PDB entry 1RMU | X-ray diffraction, 3.00 A resolution | chains 1 and 3 of the 4 polymer chains in the assembly

[Chain 1]
Name: Human rhinovirus 14 coat protein (subunit VP1)
Organism: Human rhinovirus 14
UniProt: P03303 (POLG_HRV14); residues 1-289 here correspond to UniProt positions 567-855 (UniProt number = residue number + 566)
Amino-acid sequence (289 residues; numbered 1 to 289; the number before each row is that of its first residue):
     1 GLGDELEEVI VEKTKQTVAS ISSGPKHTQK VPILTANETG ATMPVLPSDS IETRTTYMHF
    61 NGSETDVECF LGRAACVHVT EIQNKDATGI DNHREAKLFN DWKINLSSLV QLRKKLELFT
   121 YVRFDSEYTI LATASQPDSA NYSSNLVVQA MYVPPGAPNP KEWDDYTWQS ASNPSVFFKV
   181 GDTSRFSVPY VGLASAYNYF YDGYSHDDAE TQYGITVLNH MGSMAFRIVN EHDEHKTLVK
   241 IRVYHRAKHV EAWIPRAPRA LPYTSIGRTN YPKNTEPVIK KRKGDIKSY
Unresolved in the structure: 1-16
Construct notes: conflict Y199 (Cys766 in P03303)

[Chain 3]
Name: Human rhinovirus 14 coat protein (subunit VP3)
Organism: Human rhinovirus 14
UniProt: P03303 (POLG_HRV14); residues 1-236 here correspond to UniProt positions 331-566 (UniProt number = residue number + 330)
Amino-acid sequence (236 residues; numbered 1 to 236; the number before each row is that of its first residue):
     1 GLPTTTLPGS GQFLTTDDRQ SPSALPNYEP TPRIHIPGKV HNLLEIIQVD TLIPMNNTHT
    61 KDEVNSYLIP LNANRQNEQV FGTNLFIGDG VFKTTLLGEI VQYYTHWSGS LRFSLMYTGP
   121 ALSSAKLILA YTPPGARGPQ DRREAMLGTH VVWDIGLQST IVMTIPWTSG VQFRYTDPDT
   181 YTSAGFLSCW YQTSLILPPE TTGQVYLLSF ISACPDFKLR LMKDTQTISQ TVALTE

[Interface between chain 1 and chain 3]
Contacting residue pairs - 186 pairs, chain 1 then chain 3:
  A19(1) with D216(3)
  I33(1) with V151(3), hydrophobic; T160(3); I161(3); V162(3), hydrogen bond (backbone-backbone)
  L34(1) with Q158(3); T160(3)
  T35(1) with Q158(3); S159(3), hydrogen bond (backbone-backbone); T160(3), hydrogen bond (backbone-backbone); V162(3)
  A36(1) with T160(3)
  N37(1) with D50(3); M116(3); T160(3), hydrogen bond (backbone-side chain); F210(3)
  E38(1) with M116(3); S159(3), hydrogen bond
  T42(1) with Q48(3); V49(3); D50(3), hydrogen bond (side chain-backbone); R112(3); S212(3)
  M43(1) with R112(3), hydrogen bond (backbone-side chain)
  P44(1) with R112(3)
  V45(1) with R112(3), hydrogen bond (backbone-side chain); V162(3), hydrophobic; C214(3)
  L46(1) with T164(3); P215(3)
  P47(1) with S110(3); T164(3); P166(3), hydrophobic; C214(3)
  S50(1) with T164(3)
  I51(1) with T149(3); P166(3), hydrophobic
  M58(1) with P215(3); D216(3); K218(3)
  F60(1) with K218(3); L219(3)
  G62(1) with N42(3); L44(3)
  E64(1) with Y104(3), hydrogen bond (backbone-side chain); R220(3); L221(3), hydrogen bond (side chain-backbone); M222(3), hydrogen bond (side chain-backbone)
  T65(1) with N42(3), hydrogen bond; L43(3), hydrogen bond (backbone-backbone); L44(3); Y104(3)
  D66(1) with H41(3); N42(3)
  V67(1) with V40(3); H41(3), hydrogen bond (backbone-backbone)
  F70(1) with L43(3), hydrophobic; Y103(3), hydrophobic; Y104(3); M222(3)
  R73(1) with T15(3); T16(3); M222(3)
  A74(1) with F13(3), hydrophobic; T15(3), hydrogen bond (backbone-backbone)
  K103(1) with E236(3), salt bridge
  S107(1) with L234(3)
  S108(1) with Q230(3), hydrogen bond (backbone-side chain); A233(3); L234(3), hydrogen bond (backbone-backbone)
  L109(1) with Q230(3); A233(3), hydrophobic
  V110(1) with I228(3), hydrophobic; S229(3); Q230(3), hydrogen bond (backbone-side chain); L234(3), hydrophobic
  Q111(1) with D224(3)
  R113(1) with L234(3)
  K114(1) with E99(3), salt bridge; Y103(3); T227(3), hydrogen bond; I228(3)
  K115(1) with Y103(3); M222(3)
  F119(1) with V40(3), hydrophobic
  Y121(1) with I36(3), hydrophobic
  R123(1) with P30(3); T31(3), hydrogen bond (side chain-backbone); P32(3); R33(3)
  E127(1) with R19(3); S21(3)
  T129(1) with F13(3)
  P174(1) with A24(3); L25(3), hydrophobic
  R185(1) with F13(3); S21(3)
  F186(1) with S21(3); P22(3); A24(3), hydrophobic
  S187(1) with S21(3); P22(3), hydrogen bond (backbone-backbone); S23(3); A24(3), hydrogen bond (backbone-backbone)
  V188(1) with A24(3), hydrophobic; L25(3), hydrophobic
  P189(1) with S23(3); L25(3), hydrophobic; Y28(3), hydrophobic
  Y190(1) with Y28(3); P30(3)
  V191(1) with L25(3), hydrophobic; Y28(3)
  G192(1) with T31(3), hydrogen bond (backbone-side chain)
  L193(1) with T31(3), hydrogen bond (backbone-side chain)
  A194(1) with T31(3), hydrogen bond (backbone-side chain)
  S195(1) with T31(3); P32(3), hydrogen bond (side chain-backbone); I34(3)
  I215(1) with E236(3)
  Y244(1) with F13(3), hydrophobic
  R246(1) with D17(3); D18(3), salt bridge; R19(3)
  E251(1) with R33(3), salt bridge; K39(3), salt bridge
  A252(1) with K39(3); V40(3), hydrogen bond (backbone-backbone)
  W253(1) with I36(3); P37(3); G38(3); K39(3)
  I254(1) with P37(3); G38(3), hydrogen bond (backbone-backbone)
  P255(1) with G38(3); V40(3); I46(3), hydrophobic
  P258(1) with L96(3); E99(3)
  Y263(1) with I228(3), hydrophobic; L234(3), hydrophobic
  T264(1) with L234(3)
  S265(1) with T235(3); E236(3)
  I266(1) with L234(3); T235(3), hydrogen bond (backbone-backbone); E236(3)
  R268(1) with E236(3), hydrogen bond (side chain-backbone)
  P277(1) with T60(3); K61(3); D62(3)
  V278(1) with D62(3), hydrogen bond (backbone-side chain)
  I279(1) with P54(3), hydrophobic; N57(3); D62(3), hydrogen bond (backbone-side chain)
  K280(1) with N57(3); D89(3), salt bridge; G90(3); K93(3)
  K281(1) with N57(3); T58(3), hydrogen bond (side chain-backbone); H59(3), hydrogen bond (side chain-backbone); T60(3)
  R282(1) with M55(3), hydrogen bond (side chain-backbone); N57(3), hydrogen bond (backbone-backbone); G82(3), hydrogen bond (side chain-backbone)
  I286(1) with M55(3); N56(3); T58(3); V80(3); F81(3), hydrophobic; G82(3), hydrogen bond (backbone-backbone)
  K287(1) with Q79(3); G82(3)
  S288(1) with G82(3); T83(3)
  Y289(1) with Q79(3), hydrogen bond; G82(3); T83(3); N84(3); G138(3); P139(3), hydrogen bond (side chain-backbone); F186(3), hydrophobic; L187(3); S188(3); W190(3)
Also at the interface, not in a pair above, chain 1 (81 interface residues in all): C69, A196, K248, E276, G284, D285
Also at the interface, not in a pair above, chain 3 (99 interface residues in all): S66, I69, P70, V91, T94, S114, W153, F173, F217, T225

[Overview]
81 residues of chain 1 face 99 of chain 3 across their interface, with 40 hydrogen bonds and 6 salt bridges.
Polar contacts include K103(1)-E236(3), K114(1)-E99(3) and R246(1)-D18(3).
Here chain 1 is Human rhinovirus 14 coat protein (subunit VP1) and chain 3 is Human rhinovirus 14 coat protein
(subunit VP3), both from Human rhinovirus 14. Entry 1RMU (Three-dimensional structures of drug-resistant
mutants of human rhinovirus 14) was determined by X-ray diffraction together with 2RMU from the same study.
